PDB entry 3AZK | X-ray diffraction, 3.20 A resolution | chains A and J of the 10 polymer chains in the assembly

[Chain A]
Protein: Histone H3.1
From: Homo sapiens
Reference sequence: P68431 (H31_HUMAN); residues 0-135 here correspond to UniProt positions 1-136 (UniProt number = residue number + 1)
Amino-acid sequence (139 residues; row label = number of the first residue in the row; numbers below 1 keep their minus sign (Gly-3 is residue -3)):
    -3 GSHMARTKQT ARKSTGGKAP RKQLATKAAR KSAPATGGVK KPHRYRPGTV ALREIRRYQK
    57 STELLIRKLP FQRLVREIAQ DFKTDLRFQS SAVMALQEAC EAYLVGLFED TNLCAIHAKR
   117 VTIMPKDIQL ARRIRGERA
Disordered / not traced: -3 to 37, 135
Differences from the reference sequence: expression tag (-3 to -1)
Curated features (UniProtKB/Swiss-Prot):
  - modified residue: Arg2 (Asymmetric dimethylarginine), Thr3 (Phosphothreonine), Lys4 (Allysine), Gln5 (5-glutamyl dopamine), Thr6 (Phosphothreonine), Arg8 (Citrulline), Lys9 (N6,N6,N6-trimethyllysine), Ser10 (ADP-ribosylserine), Thr11 (Phosphothreonine), Lys14 (N6-(2-hydroxyisobutyryl)lysine), Arg17 (Asymmetric dimethylarginine), Lys18 (N6-(2-hydroxyisobutyryl)lysine), Lys23 (N6-(2-hydroxyisobutyryl)lysine), Arg26 (Citrulline), Lys27 (N6,N6,N6-trimethyllysine), Ser28 (ADP-ribosylserine), Lys36 (N6,N6,N6-trimethyllysine), Lys37 (N6-methyllysine), Tyr41 (Phosphotyrosine), Lys56 (N6,N6,N6-trimethyllysine) and 8 more in UniProt
  - lipidation: Lys18 (N6-decanoyllysine)

[Chain J]
Molecule: 146-nt DNA strand
Sequence (146 nucleotides; row label = number of the first residue in the row):
   147 ATCAATATCC ACCTGCAGAT TCTACCAAAA GTGTATTTGG AAACTGCTCC ATCAAAAGGC
   207 ATGTTCAGCT GAATTCAGCT GAACATGCCT TTTGATGGAG CAGTTTCCAA ATACACTTTT
   267 GGTAGAATCT GCAGGTGGAT ATTGAT
Disordered / not traced: 147
Bound ions: Mn2+ site 1 near DG217 (its only coordinating residue here); Mn2+ site 2 near DG267 (its only coordinating residue here); Mn2+ site 3 near DG280 (its only coordinating residue here)

[Chain A / chain J interface]
Contacting residue pairs (28):
  His39(A) - DT152(J)  sugar contact
  Arg40(A) - DA229(J)  hydrogen bond to the base
  Arg40(A) - DC230(J)  hydrogen bond to the sugar
  Tyr41(A) - DA153(J)  sugar contact
  Tyr41(A) - DT154(J)  sugar contact
  Tyr41(A) - DA229(J)  hydrogen bond to the phosphate
  Tyr41(A) - DC230(J)  hydrogen bond to the phosphate
  Arg42(A) - DA229(J)  sugar contact
  Pro43(A) - DA228(J)  phosphate contact
  Pro43(A) - DA229(J)  sugar contact
  Gly44(A) - DA228(J)  hydrogen bond to the phosphate
  Gly44(A) - DA229(J)  hydrogen bond to the phosphate
  Thr45(A) - DA229(J)  hydrogen bond to the phosphate
  Val46(A) - DA229(J)  hydrogen bond to the phosphate
  Val46(A) - DC230(J)  phosphate contact
  Ala47(A) - DA229(J)  hydrogen bond to the phosphate
  Arg49(A) - DT154(J)  phosphate contact
  Arg49(A) - DC155(J)  salt bridge to the phosphate
  Arg63(A) - DT236(J)  hydrogen bond to the phosphate
  Arg63(A) - DT237(J)  salt bridge to the phosphate
  Arg63(A) - DT238(J)  phosphate contact
  Lys64(A) - DT238(J)  hydrogen bond to the phosphate
  Leu65(A) - DT237(J)  phosphate contact
  Leu65(A) - DT238(J)  hydrogen bond to the phosphate
  Pro66(A) - DT237(J)  phosphate contact
  Arg69(A) - DT237(J)  salt bridge to the phosphate
  Arg83(A) - DG246(J)  hydrogen bond to the sugar
  Arg83(A) - DC247(J)  salt bridge to the phosphate
Other interface residues (no listed pair), chain A (19 interface residues in all): Glu50, Asp81, Lys115
Other interface residues (no listed pair), chain J (13 interface residues in all): DA218

[Overview]
19 residues of chain A and 13 residues of chain J are in contact; the contacts include 13 hydrogen bonds and 4
salt bridges. Polar pairs include Arg40(A)-DA229(J), Arg40(A)-DC230(J) and Arg83(A)-DG246(J).
Chain A is Histone H3.1 (Homo sapiens) and chain J is a 146-nt DNA strand; the structure, Crystal Structure of
Human Nucleosome Core Particle Containing H4K59Q mutation, was determined by X-ray diffraction (same
publication as 3AYW, 3AZE, 3AZF, 3AZG, 3AZH, 3AZJ and 3 further entries).
